6UZC - chains C and N of the 42 polymer chains in the assembly; structure by electron microscopy, 4.50 A resolution (low resolution: residue-level contacts below are approximate; hydrogen-bond / salt-bridge calls are withheld).

[Chain C]
Protein: Major capsid protein
Organism: Enterobacteria phage T4
UniProt: P04535 (CAPSH_BPT4); numbering as in UniProt (aligned over 1-521)
Sequence (521 residues; row label = number of the first residue in the row):
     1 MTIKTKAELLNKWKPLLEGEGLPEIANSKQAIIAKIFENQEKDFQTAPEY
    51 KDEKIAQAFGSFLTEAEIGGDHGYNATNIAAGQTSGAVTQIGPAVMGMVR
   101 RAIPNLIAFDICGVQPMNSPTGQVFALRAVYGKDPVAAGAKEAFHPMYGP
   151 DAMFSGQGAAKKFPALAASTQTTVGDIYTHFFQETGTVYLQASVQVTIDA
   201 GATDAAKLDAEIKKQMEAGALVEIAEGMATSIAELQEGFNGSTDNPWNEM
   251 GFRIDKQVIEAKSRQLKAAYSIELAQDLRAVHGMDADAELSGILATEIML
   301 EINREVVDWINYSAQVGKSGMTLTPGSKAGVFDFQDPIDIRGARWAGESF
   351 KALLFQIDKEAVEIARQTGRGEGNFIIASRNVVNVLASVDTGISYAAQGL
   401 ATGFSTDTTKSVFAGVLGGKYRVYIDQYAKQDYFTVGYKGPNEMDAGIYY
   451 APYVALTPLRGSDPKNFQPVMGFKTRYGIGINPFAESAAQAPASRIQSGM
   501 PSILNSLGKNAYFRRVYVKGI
Disordered / not traced: 1-91

[Chain N]
Protein: Portal protein
Organism: Enterobacteria phage T4
UniProt: P13334 (PORTL_BPT4); residue numbers follow UniProt; this construct covers 1-524
Sequence (524 residues; row label = number of the first residue in the row):
     1 MKFNVLSLFAPWAKMDERNFKDQEKEDLVSITAPKLDDGAREFEVSSNEA
    51 ASPYNAAFQTIFGSYEPGMKTTRELIDTYRNLMNNYEVDNAVSEIVSDAI
   101 VYEDDTEVVALNLDKSKFSPKIKNMMLDEFSDVLNHLSFQRKGSDHFRRW
   151 YVDSRIFFHKIIDPKRPKEGIKELRRLDPRQVQYVREIITETEAGTKIVK
   201 GYKEYFIYDTAHESYACDGRMYEAGTKIKIPKAAVVYAHSGLVDCCGKNI
   251 IGYLHRAVKPANQLKLLEDAVVIYRITRAPDRRVWYVDTGNMPARKAAEH
   301 MQHVMNTMKNRVVYDASTGKIKNQQHNMSMTEDYWLQRRDGKAVTEVDTL
   351 PGADNTGNMEDIRWFRQALYMALRVPLSRIPQDQQGGVMFDSGTSITRDE
   401 LTFAKFIRELQHKFEEVFLDPLKTNLLLKGIITEDEWNDEINNIKIEFHR
   451 DSYFAELKEAEILERRINMLTMAEPFIGKYISHRTAMKDILQMTDEEIEQ
   501 EAKQIEEESKEARFQDPDQEQEDF
Disordered / not traced: 1-5, 381-394, 511-524

[How chain C and chain N interact]
Contacting residue pairs (18; chain C residue first):
  Leu106(C) - Asn55(N)
  Ala108(C) - Tyr54(N)
  Phe109(C) - Tyr54(N)
  Asp110(C) - Glu49(N)
  Asp285(C) - Lys70(N)
  Ala288(C) - Phe62(N)
  Ala288(C) - Glu66(N)
  Gly292(C) - Phe62(N)
  Ala295(C) - Phe58(N)
  Thr296(C) - Gln59(N)
  Met299(C) - Asn55(N)
  Met299(C) - Phe58(N)
  Lys410(C) - Glu191(N)
  Ser411(C) - Ser46(N)
  Thr457(C) - Glu223(N)
  Thr457(C) - Ala224(N)
  Thr457(C) - Gly225(N)
  Pro458(C) - Glu223(N)
Interface residues without a listed pair, chain C (18 interface residues in all): Ser291, Arg422, Leu456, Arg460

[Overview]
The interface between chain C and chain N involves 18 residues on one side and 13 on the other.
Here chain C is Major capsid protein and chain N is Portal protein, both from Enterobacteria phage T4. Entry
6UZC (Portal vertex structure of bacteriophage T4) was determined by electron microscopy.
